PDB entry 6S3N | X-ray diffraction, 2.53 A resolution | chains A and C

# Chain A
Protein: PIF1 helicase
From: Thermus oshimai
UniProt: K7RJ88 (K7RJ88_THEOS); residue numbers follow UniProt; this construct covers 64-507
Chain sequence (444 residues; each row starts with the number of its first residue):
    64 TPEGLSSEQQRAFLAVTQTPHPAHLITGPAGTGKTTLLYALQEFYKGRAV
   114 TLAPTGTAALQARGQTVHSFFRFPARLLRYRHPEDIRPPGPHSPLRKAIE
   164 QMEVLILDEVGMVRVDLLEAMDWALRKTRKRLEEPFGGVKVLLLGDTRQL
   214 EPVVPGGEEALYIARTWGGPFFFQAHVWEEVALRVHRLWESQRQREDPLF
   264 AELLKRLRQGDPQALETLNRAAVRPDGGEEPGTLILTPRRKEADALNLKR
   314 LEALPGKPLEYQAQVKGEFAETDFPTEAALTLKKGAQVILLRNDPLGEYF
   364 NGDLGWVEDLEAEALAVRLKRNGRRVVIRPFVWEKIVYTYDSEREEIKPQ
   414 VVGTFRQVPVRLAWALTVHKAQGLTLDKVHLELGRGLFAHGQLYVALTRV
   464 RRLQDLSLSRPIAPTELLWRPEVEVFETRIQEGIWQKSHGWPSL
Unresolved in the structure: 64-66, 503-507
Differences from the reference sequence: conflict Thr64 (Ala in K7RJ88), Ile162 (Met in K7RJ88), Leu456 (Pro in K7RJ88)
Bound ions: Mg2+: Thr98 (together with ADP, vanadate)
Residues lining bound ligands:
  - ADP (adenosine-5'-diphosphate): Gly67, Leu68, Ser69, Gln72, Pro92, Ala93, Gly94, Thr95, Gly96, Lys97, Thr98, Thr99, Gln255, Arg256, Gly436, Thr438
  - vanadate (VO4): Pro92, Ala93, Gly94, Lys97, Thr98, Glu172, Gln212, Arg256, Gln435, Gly436, Arg462
Reported in the primary citation:
  - binding site for ADP: Gln72
  - mutagenesis - Q164C/E409C: abolished catalytic activity on in the absence of DTT
  - mutagenesis - Q164C/E409C: unchanged catalytic activity on 3 mM DTT
  - mutagenesis - Q164C, E221A, R228A, Q327A, R388A, E409C: unchanged catalytic activity
  - mutagenesis - Q327C/W482C, R392A: decreased catalytic activity
  - mutagenesis - E221A/R388A: increased catalytic activity on D37S10D17
  - mutagenesis - E221A/R388A: increased catalytic activity on D29S18D17

# Chain C
Molecule: 18-nt DNA strand
Sequence (18 nucleotides; row label = number of the first residue in the row):
     3 TTTTTTTTTTTTTTTTTT
Unresolved in the structure: 9-20

# Chain A / chain C interface
Pairs across the interface (37):
  Pro117(A) with DT6(C), sugar contact
  Thr118(A) with DT6(C), sugar contact
  Gly119(A) with DT6(C), hydrogen bond to the phosphate
  Thr129(A) with DT6(C), phosphate contact; DT7(C), hydrogen bond to the phosphate
  His131(A) with DT6(C), sugar contact; DT7(C), sugar contact
  Ser132(A) with DT7(C), phosphate contact; DT8(C), hydrogen bond to the phosphate
  Ala138(A) with DT6(C), base contact; DT7(C), base contact
  Val216(A) with DT4(C), base contact; DT5(C), base contact
  Pro218(A) with DT3(C), base contact; DT4(C), base contact
  Gly219(A) with DT3(C), base contact
  Pro301(A) with DT4(C), sugar contact
  Arg302(A) with DT3(C), salt bridge to the phosphate; DT4(C), phosphate contact
  Arg303(A) with DT4(C), salt bridge to the phosphate; DT5(C), salt bridge to the phosphate
  Arg355(A) with DT7(C), sugar contact; DT8(C), salt bridge to the phosphate
  Asn356(A) with DT7(C), hydrogen bond to the phosphate; DT8(C), phosphate contact
  Asn364(A) with DT6(C), hydrogen bond to the phosphate; DT7(C), hydrogen bond to the phosphate
  Trp396(A) with DT7(C), hydrogen bond to the base
  Thr430(A) with DT4(C), phosphate contact; DT5(C), hydrogen bond to the phosphate
  His432(A) with DT4(C), sugar contact; DT5(C), sugar contact
  Lys433(A) with DT5(C), salt bridge to the phosphate; DT6(C), salt bridge to the phosphate
  Arg448(A) with DT3(C), salt bridge to the phosphate
  Phe451(A) with DT3(C), base contact; DT4(C), sugar contact
Interface residues without a listed pair, chain A (29 interface residues in all): Arg135, Phe136, Arg139, Val217, Lys304, Thr335, Leu354

# Summary
Chain A and chain C form an interface of 29 and 6 residues respectively, with 8 hydrogen bonds and 7 salt
bridges. Polar contacts include Trp396(A)-DT7(C), Gly119(A)-DT6(C) and Thr129(A)-DT7(C). From the paper: a
binding site for ADP at Gln72(A); Q327C/W482C and R392A of chain A reduce catalytic activity; 10 substitutions
were tested in all.
Chain A is PIF1 helicase (Thermus oshimai) and chain C is an 18-nt DNA strand; the structure, Crystal
structure of helicase Pif1 from Thermus oshimai in complex with ssDNA (dT)18 and ADP-VO4, was determined by
X-ray diffraction together with 6S3H, 6S3I, 6S3M, 6S3O, 6S3P and 7BIL from the same study.
